PDB entry 2NQB | X-ray diffraction, 2.30 A resolution | chains J and C of the 10 polymer chains in the assembly

# Chain J
Molecule: alpha-satellite DNA
From: Homo sapiens
Sequence (146 nucleotides; numbered 147 to 292; the number before each row is that of its first residue):
   147 ATCAATATCCACCTGCAGATTCTACCAAAAGTGTATTTGGAAACTGCTCC
   197 ATCAAAAGGCATGTTCAGCGGAATTCCGCTGAACATGCCTTTTGATGGAG
   247 CAGTTTCCAAATACACTTTTGGTAGAATCTGCAGGTGGATATTGAT

# Chain C
Molecule: Histone H2A
From: Drosophila melanogaster
Reference sequence: P84051 (H2A_DROME); residues 802-924 here correspond to UniProt positions 1-123 (UniProt number = residue number - 801)
Sequence (123 residues; each row starts with the number of its first residue):
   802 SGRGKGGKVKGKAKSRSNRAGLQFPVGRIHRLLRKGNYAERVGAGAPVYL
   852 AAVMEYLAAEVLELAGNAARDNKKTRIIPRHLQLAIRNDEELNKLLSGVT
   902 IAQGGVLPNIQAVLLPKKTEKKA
Unresolved in the structure: 802-813, 920-924

# Chain J / chain C interface
Pairs across the interface - 15 pairs, chain J then chain C:
  DA257(J) with Arg-842(C), hydrogen bond to the sugar; Gly-844(C), phosphate contact; Ala-845(C), hydrogen bond to the phosphate
  DT258(J) with Arg-835(C), salt bridge to the phosphate; Glu-841(C), phosphate contact; Arg-842(C), phosphate contact; Val-843(C), hydrogen bond to the phosphate
  DG267(J) with Arg-829(C), hydrogen bond to the phosphate
  DG268(J) with Arg-829(C), salt bridge to the phosphate
  DG277(J) with Thr-876(C), sugar contact; Arg-877(C), hydrogen bond to the sugar
  DC278(J) with Lys-875(C), phosphate contact; Thr-876(C), hydrogen bond to the phosphate; Arg-877(C), hydrogen bond to the phosphate
  DA279(J) with Lys-875(C), phosphate contact
Interface residues without a listed pair, chain C (11 interface residues in all): Lys-874

# Overview
The interface between chain J and chain C involves 7 residues on one side and 11 on the other; the contacts
include 7 hydrogen bonds and 2 salt bridges. Polar pairs include DA257(J)/Arg-842(C), DG277(J)/Arg-877(C) and
DA257(J)/Ala-845(C).
Chain J is alpha-satellite DNA (Homo sapiens) and chain C is Histone H2A (Drosophila melanogaster); the
structure, Drosophila Nucleosome Structure, was determined by X-ray diffraction.
